6NBC - chains A and B of the 4 polymer chains in the assembly; structure by electron microscopy, 2.80 A resolution.

[Chain A]
Name: Hemoglobin subunit alpha
From: Homo sapiens
UniProtKB: P69905 (HBA_HUMAN); residues 1-140 here correspond to UniProt positions 2-141 (UniProt number = residue number + 1)
Chain sequence (140 residues; numbered 1 to 140; the number before each row is that of its first residue):
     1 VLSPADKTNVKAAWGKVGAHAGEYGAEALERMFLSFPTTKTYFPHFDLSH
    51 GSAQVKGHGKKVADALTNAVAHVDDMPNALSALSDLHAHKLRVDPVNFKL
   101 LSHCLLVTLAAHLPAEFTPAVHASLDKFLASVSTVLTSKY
Metal / ion sites: heme Fe near H87 (its only coordinating residue here)
Ligand contacts: heme (HEM): M32, T39, Y42, F43, H45, F46, H58, K61, V62, A65, L66, L83, L86, H87, L91, V93, N97, F98, L101, V132, S133, L136
UniProt features mapped onto this chain:
  - binding site (O2): H58
  - binding site (heme b): H87
  - site: T8, N9 (Microbial infection: Cleavage), K11 (Not glycated), A13, W14 (Microbial infection: Cleavage), Y24, G25 (Microbial infection: Cleavage), L29, E30 (Microbial infection: Cleavage), H45, F46 (Microbial infection: Cleavage), D47, L48 (Microbial infection: Cleavage), S52, A53 (Microbial infection: Cleavage), V55, K56 (Microbial infection: Cleavage), K56 (Not glycated), G59, K60 (Microbial infection: Cleavage), K60 (Not glycated), K90 (Not glycated), L91, R92 (Microbial infection: Cleavage), K99 (Not glycated), L106, V107 (Microbial infection: Cleavage), T108, L109 (Microbial infection: Cleavage), V121, H122 (Microbial infection: Cleavage), S133, T134 (Microbial infection: Cleavage)
  - modified residue: S3 (Phosphoserine), K7 (N6-succinyllysine), T8 (Phosphothreonine), K11 (N6-succinyllysine), K16 (N6-acetyllysine), Y24 (Phosphotyrosine), S35 (Phosphoserine), K40 (N6-succinyllysine), S49 (Phosphoserine), S102 (Phosphoserine), T108 (Phosphothreonine), S124 (Phosphoserine), S131 (Phosphoserine), T134 (Phosphothreonine), T137 (Phosphothreonine), S138 (Phosphoserine)
  - glycosylation (N-linked (Glc) (glycation) lysine): K7, K16, K40, K61

[Chain B]
Name: Hemoglobin subunit beta
From: Homo sapiens
UniProtKB: P68871 (HBB_HUMAN); residues 1-143 here correspond to UniProt positions 2-144 (UniProt number = residue number + 1)
Chain sequence (143 residues; row label = number of the first residue in the row):
     1 VHLTPEEKSAVTALWGKVNVDEVGGEALGRLLVVYPWTQRFFESFGDLST
    51 PDAVMGNPKVKAHGKKVLGAFSDGLAHLDNLKGTFATLSELHCDKLHVDP
   101 ENFRLLGNVLVCVLAHHFGKEFTPPVQAAYQKVVAGVANALAH
Metal / ion sites: heme Fe near H92 (its only coordinating residue here)
Ligand contacts: heme (HEM): L31, T38, F41, F42, F45, H63, K66, V67, A70, F71, L88, L91, H92, L96, V98, N102, F103, L106, L141
UniProt features mapped onto this chain:
  - binding site ((2R)-2,3-bisphosphoglycerate): V1, H2, K82, H143
  - binding site (heme b): H63, H92
  - site: E7, K8 (Microbial infection: Cleavage), G25, E26 (Microbial infection: Cleavage), G29, R30 (Microbial infection: Cleavage), Y35, P36 (Microbial infection: Cleavage), W37, T38 (Microbial infection: Cleavage), F45, G46 (Microbial infection: Cleavage), D52, A53 (Microbial infection: Cleavage), G56, N57 (Microbial infection: Cleavage), K59 (Not glycated), F71, S72 (Microbial infection: Cleavage), G74, L75 (Microbial infection: Cleavage), K82 (Not glycated), T84, F85 (Microbial infection: Cleavage), H92, C93 (Microbial infection: Cleavage), K95 (Not glycated), R104, L105 (Microbial infection: Cleavage), L110, V111 (Microbial infection: Cleavage), G119, K120 (Microbial infection: Cleavage), F122, T123 (Microbial infection: Cleavage), A128, A129 (Microbial infection: Cleavage) and 1 more in UniProt
  - modified residue: V1 (N-acetylvaline), S9 (Phosphoserine), T12 (Phosphothreonine), S44 (Phosphoserine), T50 (Phosphothreonine), K59 (N6-acetyllysine), K82 (N6-acetyllysine), T87 (Phosphothreonine), C93 (S-nitrosocysteine)
  - glycosylation: V1 (N-linked (Glc) (glycation) valine), K8 (N-linked (Glc) (glycation) lysine), K17 (N-linked (Glc) (glycation) lysine), K66 (N-linked (Glc) (glycation) lysine), K120 (N-linked (Glc) (glycation) lysine)

[Interface between chain A and chain B]
Pairs across the interface - 38 pairs, chain A then chain B:
  R31(A) - F122(B)  hydrogen bond (side chain-backbone)
  R31(A) - T123(B)
  R31(A) - P124(B)
  R31(A) - Q127(B)  hydrogen bond
  L34(A) - P124(B)
  L34(A) - P125(B)
  L34(A) - A128(B)
  S35(A) - A128(B)
  S35(A) - Q131(B)
  F36(A) - Q131(B)
  K99(A) - R104(B)
  H103(A) - N108(B)
  H103(A) - C112(B)
  H103(A) - Q127(B)
  H103(A) - Q131(B)  hydrogen bond
  C104(A) - Q127(B)
  V107(A) - C112(B)  hydrophobic
  V107(A) - A115(B)
  V107(A) - Q127(B)
  A110(A) - C112(B)
  A110(A) - A115(B)
  A110(A) - H116(B)
  A111(A) - A115(B)
  A111(A) - G119(B)
  H112(A) - K120(B)
  P114(A) - H116(B)
  F117(A) - R30(B)  hydrogen bond (backbone-side chain)
  F117(A) - H116(B)
  T118(A) - R30(B)
  P119(A) - R30(B)
  P119(A) - V33(B)
  P119(A) - M55(B)  hydrophobic
  H122(A) - R30(B)  hydrogen bond
  H122(A) - V34(B)
  A123(A) - V33(B)
  A123(A) - V34(B)
  D126(A) - V34(B)
  D126(A) - Y35(B)  hydrogen bond
Interface residues without a listed pair, chain A (20 interface residues in all): L106, A120
Interface residues without a listed pair, chain B (22 interface residues in all): P51, V109, V111

[In short]
The interface between chain A and chain B involves 20 residues on one side and 22 on the other; the contacts
include 6 hydrogen bonds. Polar contacts include R31(A)-F122(B), R31(A)-Q127(B) and H103(A)-Q131(B). Chain A
binds heme. Bound to chain B: heme.
Here chain A is Hemoglobin subunit alpha and chain B is Hemoglobin subunit beta, both from Homo sapiens. Entry
6NBC (human methemoglobin state 1) was determined by electron microscopy together with 6NBB and 6NBD from the
same study.
